Entry 7PEX (electron microscopy, 5.10 A resolution (low resolution: residue-level contacts below are approximate; hydrogen-bond / salt-bridge calls are withheld)); this record covers chains e and I of the 11 polymer chains in the assembly.

# Chain e
Protein: Histone H3.2
From: Homo sapiens
UniProtKB: Q71DI3 (H32_HUMAN); residues 0-135 here correspond to UniProt positions 1-136 (UniProt number = residue number + 1)
Sequence (136 residues; row label = number of the first residue in the row; numbering starts at 0):
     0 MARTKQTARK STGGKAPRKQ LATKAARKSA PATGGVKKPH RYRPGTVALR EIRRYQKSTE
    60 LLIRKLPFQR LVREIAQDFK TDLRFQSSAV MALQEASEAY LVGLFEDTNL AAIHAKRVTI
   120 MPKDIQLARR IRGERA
Not modelled in the structure: 0-36, 134-135
Sequence notes: engineered mutation Ala110 (Cys111 in Q71DI3)
Swiss-Prot annotation at these positions:
  - modified residue: Arg2 (Asymmetric dimethylarginine), Thr3 (Phosphothreonine), Lys4 (Allysine), Gln5 (5-glutamyl dopamine), Thr6 (Phosphothreonine), Arg8 (Citrulline), Lys9 (N6,N6,N6-trimethyllysine), Ser10 (ADP-ribosylserine), Thr11 (Phosphothreonine), Lys14 (N6-(2-hydroxyisobutyryl)lysine), Arg17 (Asymmetric dimethylarginine), Lys18 (N6-(2-hydroxyisobutyryl)lysine), Lys23 (N6-(2-hydroxyisobutyryl)lysine), Arg26 (Citrulline), Lys27 (N6,N6,N6-trimethyllysine), Ser28 (ADP-ribosylserine), Lys36 (N6,N6,N6-trimethyllysine), Lys37 (N6-methyllysine), Tyr41 (Phosphotyrosine), Lys56 (N6,N6,N6-trimethyllysine) and 8 more in UniProt
  - lipidation: Lys18 (N6-decanoyllysine)

# Chain I
Molecule: 177-nt DNA strand
From: synthetic construct
Sequence (177 nucleotides; numbered 175 to 351; the number before each row is that of its first residue):
   175 GAGCATCCGG ATCCCCTGGA GAATCCCGGT GCCGAGGCCG CTCAATTGGT CGTAGACAGC
   235 TCTAGCACCG CTTAAACGCA CGTACGCGCT GTCCCCCGCG TTTTAACCGC CAAGGGGATT
   295 ACTCCCTAGT CTCCAGGCAC GTGTCACATA TATACATCCT GTTCCAGTGC CGGACCC

# Interface between chain e and chain I
Pairs across the interface (27):
  His39(e) with DA196(I); DA197(I)
  Arg40(e) with DG272(I); DC273(I)
  Tyr41(e) with DA196(I); DA197(I); DC273(I)
  Pro43(e) with DC271(I); DG272(I)
  Gly44(e) with DC271(I); DG272(I)
  Thr45(e) with DG272(I)
  Val46(e) with DG272(I); DC273(I)
  Ala47(e) with DG272(I)
  Arg49(e) with DA197(I); DT198(I)
  Glu50(e) with DG272(I)
  Arg63(e) with DA280(I); DC281(I)
  Lys64(e) with DC281(I)
  Leu65(e) with DC281(I)
  Pro66(e) with DA280(I)
  Arg69(e) with DA280(I)
  Asp81(e) with DG290(I)
  Arg83(e) with DG289(I); DG290(I)
Also at the interface, not in a pair above, chain e (18 interface residues in all): Lys56
Also at the interface, not in a pair above, chain I (11 interface residues in all): DC199

# Overview
18 residues of chain e face 11 of chain I across their interface.
Chain e is Histone H3.2 (Homo sapiens) and chain I is a 177-nt DNA strand (synthetic construct); the
structure, Nucleosome 2 of the 4x177 nucleosome array containing H1, was determined by electron microscopy,
deposited together with 7PET, 7PEU, 7PEV, 7PEW, 7PEY, 7PEZ and 16 further entries.
